PDB entry 2HWD | X-ray diffraction, 3.80 A resolution | chains 1 and 4 of the 4 polymer chains in the assembly

== Chain 1 ==
Molecule: Human rhinovirus 1A coat protein (subunit VP1)
Organism: Human rhinovirus 1A
UniProtKB: P23008 (POLG_HRV1A); residues 1-287 here correspond to UniProt positions 546-832 (UniProt number = residue number + 545)
Amino-acid sequence (287 residues; row label = number of the first residue in the row):
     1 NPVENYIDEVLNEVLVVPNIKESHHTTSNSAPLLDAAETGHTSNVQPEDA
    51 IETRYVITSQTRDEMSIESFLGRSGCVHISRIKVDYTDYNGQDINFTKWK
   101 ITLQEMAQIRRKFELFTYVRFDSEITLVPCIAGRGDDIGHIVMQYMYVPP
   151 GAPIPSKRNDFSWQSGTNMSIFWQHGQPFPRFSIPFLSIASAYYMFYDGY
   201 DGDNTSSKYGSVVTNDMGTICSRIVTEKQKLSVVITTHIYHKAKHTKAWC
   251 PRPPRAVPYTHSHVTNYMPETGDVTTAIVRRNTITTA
Disordered / not traced: 1-4
Small-molecule neighbours: win56291 (W91; 5-(3-(2,6-dichloro-4-(4,5-dihydro-2-oxazolyl)phenoxy)propyl)-3-methyl isoxazole): Ile-101, Leu-103, Ile-125, Leu-127, Tyr-145, Met-146, Tyr-147, Ile-171, Phe-182, Ile-184, Leu-187, Tyr-193, Met-195, Asn-215, Met-217, Ile-220, Ile-239

== Chain 4 ==
Molecule: Human rhinovirus 1A coat protein (subunit VP4)
Organism: Human rhinovirus 1A
UniProtKB: P23008 (POLG_HRV1A); residue numbers follow UniProt; this construct covers 1-44
Amino-acid sequence (44 residues; numbered 1 to 44; the number before each row is that of its first residue):
     1 GAGVSRQNVGTHSTQNSVSNGSSLNYFNINYFKDAASSGASRLD
Disordered / not traced: 1-25

== How chain 1 and chain 4 interact ==
Pairs across the interface - 19 pairs, chain 1 then chain 4:
  Asn-5(1) / Arg-42(4)  hydrogen bond
  Tyr-6(1) / Tyr-26(4)
  Glu-9(1) / Arg-42(4)  salt bridge
  Val-14(1) / Leu-43(4)  hydrophobic
  Leu-15(1) / Leu-43(4)  hydrophobic
  Asp-63(1) / Leu-43(4)
  Glu-68(1) / Ala-40(4)
  Glu-68(1) / Ser-41(4)  hydrogen bond
  Asp-122(1) / Ala-36(4)
  Ile-184(1) / Ala-36(4)
  Pro-185(1) / Ala-36(4)
  Lys-244(1) / Ala-36(4)
  Lys-244(1) / Ser-37(4)
  Lys-244(1) / Ser-38(4)  hydrogen bond (side chain-backbone)
  His-245(1) / Ala-35(4)
  His-245(1) / Ala-36(4)
  His-245(1) / Ser-38(4)  hydrogen bond
  His-245(1) / Gly-39(4)  hydrogen bond (side chain-backbone)
  His-245(1) / Ser-41(4)
Also at the interface, not in a pair above, chain 1 (14 interface residues in all): Ser-66, Ser-183
Also at the interface, not in a pair above, chain 4 (12 interface residues in all): Phe-27, Asp-44

== In short ==
The interface between chain 1 and chain 4 involves 14 residues on one side and 12 on the other, with 5
hydrogen bonds and 1 salt bridge. Among the polar pairs are Glu-9(1)/Arg-42(4), Asn-5(1)/Arg-42(4) and
Glu-68(1)/Ser-41(4). Chain 1 binds win56291.
Chain 1 is Human rhinovirus 1A coat protein (subunit VP1) and chain 4 is Human rhinovirus 1A coat protein
(subunit VP4), both from Human rhinovirus 1A; the structure, A comparison of the anti-rhinoviral drug binding
pocket in HRV14 and HRV1A, was determined by X-ray diffraction together with 2HWB, 2HWC, 2HWE and 2HWF from
the same study.
